Entry 1WZG (X-ray diffraction, 1.75 A resolution); this record covers chains A and B.

Chain A (and B):
Name: Heme oxygenase
From: Corynebacterium diphtheriae
Notes: EC 1.14.99.3; chain B of this document is another copy of the same molecule, construct and numbering; everything in this record applies to it too
UniProt: P71119 (HMUO_CORDI); numbering as in UniProt (aligned over 1-215)
Chain sequence (215 residues; each row starts with the number of its first residue):
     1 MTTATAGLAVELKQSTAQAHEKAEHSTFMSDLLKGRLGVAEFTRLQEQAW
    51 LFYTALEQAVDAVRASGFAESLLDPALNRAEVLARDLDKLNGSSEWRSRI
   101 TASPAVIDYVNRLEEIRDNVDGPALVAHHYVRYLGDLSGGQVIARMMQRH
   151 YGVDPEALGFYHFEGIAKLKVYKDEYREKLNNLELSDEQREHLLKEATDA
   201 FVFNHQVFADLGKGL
Unresolved in the structure: 1-6
Bound ions: salophen iron chelate Fe: His20, Glu24
Small-molecule neighbours: salophen iron chelate (YOM; 2,2'-[1,2-phenylenebis(nitrilomethylidyne)]bis[phenolato]](2-)-N,n',O,o']-iron): His20, Ala23, Glu24, Tyr130, Val131, Arg132, Leu134, Gly135, Ser138, Gly139, Phe201, Asn204, Phe208
What the authors report for this chain:
  - salophen iron chelate coordination: Glu24
  - binding site for salophen iron chelate: Gly135, Gly139, Phe201, Asn204, Phe208

Interface between chain A and chain B:
Pairs across the interface (18; chain A residue first):
  Gly35(A) - Lys195(B)  hydrogen bond (backbone-side chain)
  Arg145(A) - Asp187(B)
  Arg145(A) - Glu188(B)  salt bridge
  Arg145(A) - Glu191(B)  salt bridge
  Gln148(A) - Glu188(B)
  Gln148(A) - His192(B)
  Arg149(A) - Glu191(B)  salt bridge
  Arg149(A) - His192(B)  hydrogen bond (backbone-side chain)
  Arg149(A) - Lys195(B)
  His150(A) - His192(B)
  His150(A) - Lys195(B)
  His150(A) - Glu196(B)
  Tyr151(A) - Asn119(B)
  Tyr151(A) - Asp121(B)
  Tyr151(A) - His192(B)
  Gly152(A) - Asn119(B)
  Gly152(A) - Asp121(B)
  Gly152(A) - His192(B)  hydrogen bond (backbone-side chain)
Also at the interface, not in a pair above, chain A (8 interface residues in all): Val39

Summary:
The chain A/chain B interface involves 8 residues from each chain; the contacts include 3 hydrogen bonds and 3
salt bridges. Among the polar pairs are Arg145(A)-Glu188(B), Arg145(A)-Glu191(B) and Arg149(A)-Glu191(B). The
paper reports a binding site for salophen iron chelate at Gly135(A), Gly139(A) and Phe201(A) among others;
salophen iron chelate coordination by Glu24(A).
Chain A and chain B are both Heme oxygenase (Corynebacterium diphtheriae); the structure, Crystal Structure Of
An Artificial Metalloprotein: Fe(Salophen)/Wild Type Heme oxygenase, was determined by X-ray diffraction
together with 1WZD and 1WZF from the same study.
